Entry 2CK3 (X-ray diffraction, 1.95 A resolution); this record covers chains G and I of the 9 polymer chains in the assembly.

# Chain G
Molecule: ATP synthase subunit gamma, mitochondrial
From: Bos taurus
Notes: EC 3.6.1.34
UniProtKB: P05631 (ATPG_BOVIN); residues 1-272 here correspond to UniProt positions 26-297 (UniProt number = residue number + 25)
Sequence (272 residues; each row starts with the number of its first residue):
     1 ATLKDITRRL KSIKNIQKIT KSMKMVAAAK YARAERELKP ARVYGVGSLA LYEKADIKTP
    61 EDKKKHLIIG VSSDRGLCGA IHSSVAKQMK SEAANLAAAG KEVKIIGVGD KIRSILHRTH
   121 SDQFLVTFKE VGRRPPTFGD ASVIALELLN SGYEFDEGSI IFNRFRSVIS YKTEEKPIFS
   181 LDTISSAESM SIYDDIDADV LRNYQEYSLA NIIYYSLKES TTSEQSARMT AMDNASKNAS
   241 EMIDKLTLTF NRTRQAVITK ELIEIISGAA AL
Not modelled in the structure: 48-66, 87-104, 117-126, 149-158, 174-205, 272
Curated features (UniProtKB/Swiss-Prot):
  - modified residue: Lys-14 (N6-acetyllysine), Lys-24 (N6-succinyllysine), Lys-30 (N6-acetyllysine), Lys-90 (N6-acetyllysine), Ser-121 (Phosphoserine), Lys-129 (N6-acetyllysine), Lys-172 (N6-acetyllysine), Lys-245 (N6-succinyllysine)

# Chain I
Molecule: ATP synthase subunit epsilon, mitochondrial
From: Bos taurus
Notes: EC 3.6.1.34, 3.6.3.14
UniProtKB: P05632 (ATP5E_BOVIN); residues 1-50 here correspond to UniProt positions 2-51 (UniProt number = residue number + 1)
Sequence (50 residues; each row starts with the number of its first residue):
     1 VAYWRQAGLS YIRYSQICAK AVRDALKTEF KANAMKTSGS TIKIVKVKKE
Not modelled in the structure: 26-50
Curated features (UniProtKB/Swiss-Prot):
  - modified residue (N6-acetyllysine): Lys-20, Lys-31, Lys-36, Lys-43

# Interface between chain G and chain I
Pairs across the interface (9; chain G residue first):
  Ser-142(G) / Ile-12(I)
  Leu-146(G) / Ile-12(I)  hydrophobic
  Leu-146(G) / Arg-13(I)
  Leu-146(G) / Gln-16(I)
  Glu-206(G) / Ile-12(I)
  Tyr-207(G) / Tyr-11(I)  hydrophobic
  Tyr-207(G) / Ile-12(I)  hydrophobic
  Tyr-207(G) / Ser-15(I)
  Ala-210(G) / Ile-12(I)  hydrophobic
Also at the interface, not in a pair above, chain G (6 interface residues in all): Ala-145
Also at the interface, not in a pair above, chain I (6 interface residues in all): Ser-10

# Summary
Chain G and chain I each contribute 6 residues to their interface.
Chain G is ATP synthase subunit gamma, mitochondrial and chain I is ATP synthase subunit epsilon,
mitochondrial, both from Bos taurus; the structure, Azide inhibited bovine F1-ATPase, was determined by X-ray
diffraction.
